7OSF - chains B and C of the 6 polymer chains in the assembly; structure by electron microscopy, 3.80 A resolution.

Chain B (and C):
Molecule: Probable ABC transporter ATP-binding protein NosF
Organism: Pseudomonas stutzeri ATCC 14405
Notes: chain C of this document is another copy of the same molecule, construct and numbering; everything in this record applies to it too
UniProtKB: P19844 (NOSF_PSEST); numbering as in UniProt (aligned over 1-308)
Chain sequence (308 residues; numbered 1 to 308; the number before each row is that of its first residue):
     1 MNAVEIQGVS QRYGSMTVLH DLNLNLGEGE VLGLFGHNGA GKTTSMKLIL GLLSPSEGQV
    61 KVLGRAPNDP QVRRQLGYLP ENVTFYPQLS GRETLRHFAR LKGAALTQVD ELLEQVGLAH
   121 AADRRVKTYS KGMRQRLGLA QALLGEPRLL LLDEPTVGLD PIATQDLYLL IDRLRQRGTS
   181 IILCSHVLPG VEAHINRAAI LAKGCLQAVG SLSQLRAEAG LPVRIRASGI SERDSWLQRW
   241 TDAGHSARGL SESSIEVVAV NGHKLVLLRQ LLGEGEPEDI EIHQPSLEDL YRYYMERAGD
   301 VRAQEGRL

Chain B / chain C interface:
Residue-residue contacts - 79 pairs, chain B then chain C:
  H37(B) with D160(C), salt bridge; I162(C)
  E114(B) with R307(C), salt bridge
  Q115(B) with G306(C); R307(C); L308(C), hydrogen bond (backbone-backbone)
  V116(B) with L308(C)
  G117(B) with L308(C)
  L159(B) with H186(C)
  D160(B) with H37(C), salt bridge
  P161(B) with H186(C); L188(C), hydrophobic; E288(C); Y291(C), hydrophobic
  I162(B) with H37(C); M295(C), hydrophobic
  Q165(B) with E288(C); D289(C); R292(C), hydrogen bond
  D166(B) with R292(C), salt bridge; L308(C)
  L169(B) with R248(C)
  L170(B) with G306(C)
  R173(B) with E305(C), salt bridge; G306(C)
  R175(B) with L250(C), hydrogen bond (side chain-backbone)
  H186(B) with L159(C); D160(C); P161(C)
  L188(B) with P161(C), hydrophobic
  P189(B) with P189(C); G190(C)
  G190(B) with P189(C)
  A193(B) with R226(C), hydrogen bond (backbone-side chain)
  N196(B) with L250(C), hydrogen bond (side chain-backbone); S251(C)
  S213(B) with S228(C), hydrogen bond
  R216(B) with E281(C), salt bridge
  K264(B) with E278(C), hydrogen bond (side chain-backbone); D279(C), salt bridge
  L265(B) with I280(C)
  V266(B) with L272(C), hydrophobic
  L267(B) with E276(C)
  L268(B) with L272(C); E276(C)
  R269(B) with R269(C), hydrogen bond (side chain-backbone); G273(C)
  L272(B) with L268(C), hydrophobic; L272(C), hydrophobic
  G275(B) with R269(C)
  P277(B) with L265(C), hydrophobic
  D279(B) with K264(C)
  I280(B) with K264(C), hydrogen bond (backbone-side chain)
  E281(B) with Q284(C)
  I282(B) with I282(C)
  Q284(B) with E281(C), hydrogen bond; H283(C), hydrogen bond
  E288(B) with P161(C); Q165(C)
  Y291(B) with P161(C), hydrophobic; I162(C), hydrophobic
  R292(B) with I162(C); Q165(C)
  M295(B) with I162(C), hydrophobic
  E305(B) with L169(C); R173(C), salt bridge
  G306(B) with L170(C); R173(C), hydrogen bond (backbone-side chain)
  R307(B) with E114(C), hydrogen bond (side chain-backbone); Q115(C); V116(C); L170(C)
  L308(B) with Q115(C); G117(C); R136(C); L139(C); A163(C); D166(C); L167(C)
Interface residues without a listed pair, chain B (53 interface residues in all): A163, T164, D172, Q176, V187, E278, D289, A303
Interface residues without a listed pair, chain C (54 interface residues in all): G249, N261, D300, A303

Summary:
53 residues of chain B face 54 of chain C across their interface; the contacts include 13 hydrogen bonds and 8
salt bridges. Among the polar pairs are H37(B)-D160(C), E114(B)-R307(C) and D166(B)-R292(C).
Chain B and chain C are both Probable ABC transporter ATP-binding protein NosF (Pseudomonas stutzeri ATCC
14405); the structure, ABC Transporter complex NosDFYL, R-domain 1, was determined by electron microscopy
(same publication as 7O0Y, 7O0Z, 7O10, 7O11, 7O12, 7O13 and 10 further entries).
